PDB entry 8VBH | electron microscopy, 2.20 A resolution | chains B and F of the 3 polymer chains in the assembly

# Chain B
Protein: HIV-1 reverse transcriptase P51 subunit
From: Human immunodeficiency virus 1
UniProt: P03366 (POL_HV1B1); residues 1-428 here correspond to UniProt positions 600-1027 (UniProt number = residue number + 599)
Sequence (444 residues; each row starts with the number of its first residue; numbers below 1 keep their minus sign (Met-15 is residue -15)):
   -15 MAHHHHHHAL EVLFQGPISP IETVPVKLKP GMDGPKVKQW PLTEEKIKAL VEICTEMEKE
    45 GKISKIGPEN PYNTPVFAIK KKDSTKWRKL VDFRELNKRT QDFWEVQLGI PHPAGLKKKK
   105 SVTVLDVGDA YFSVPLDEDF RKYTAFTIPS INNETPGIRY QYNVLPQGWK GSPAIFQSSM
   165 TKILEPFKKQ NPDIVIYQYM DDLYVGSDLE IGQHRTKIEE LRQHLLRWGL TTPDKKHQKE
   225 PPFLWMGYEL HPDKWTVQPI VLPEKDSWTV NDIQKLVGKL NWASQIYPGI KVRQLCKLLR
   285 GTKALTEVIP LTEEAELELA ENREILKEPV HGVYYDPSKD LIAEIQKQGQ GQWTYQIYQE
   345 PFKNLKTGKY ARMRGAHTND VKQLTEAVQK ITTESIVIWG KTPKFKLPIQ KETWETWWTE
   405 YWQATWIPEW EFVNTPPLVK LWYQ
Not modelled in the structure: -15 to 6, 213-231
Differences from the reference sequence: expression tag (-15 to 0)

# Chain F
Molecule: 38-nt DNA strand
Sequence (38 nucleotides; each row starts with the number of its first residue; numbers below 1 keep their minus sign (DT-4 is residue -4)):
    -4 TAATTCCCCC CCTTCGGTGC TTTGCACCGA AGGGGGGG
Modified / non-standard residues: OMC (o2'-methylycytidine-5'-monophosphate) at position 2; OMC (o2'-methylycytidine-5'-monophosphate) at position 4
Small-molecule neighbours: 2'-deoxyadenosine 5'-triphosphate (DTP): DT0, DC1, DG33

# How chain B and chain F interact
Pairs across the interface (7; chain B residue first):
  Lys22(B) - OMC_4(F)  salt bridge to the phosphate
  Lys390(B) - DC15(F)  salt bridge to the phosphate
  Gln394(B) - DC23(F)  hydrogen bond to the phosphate
  Lys395(B) - DG24(F)  phosphate contact
  Asn418(B) - DC22(F)  phosphate contact
  Asn418(B) - DC23(F)  phosphate contact
  Leu422(B) - DT16(F)  phosphate contact

# Overview
Chain B and chain F each contribute 6 residues to their interface; the contacts include 1 hydrogen bond and 2
salt bridges. Polar pairs include Gln394(B)-DC23(F), Lys22(B)-OMC_4(F) and Lys390(B)-DC15(F). Ligands of chain
F: 2'-deoxyadenosine 5'-triphosphate.
Chain B is HIV-1 reverse transcriptase P51 subunit (Human immunodeficiency virus 1) and chain F is a 38-nt DNA
strand; the structure, Kinetic intermediate states of HIV-1 RT DNA synthesis captured by cryo-EM, was
determined by electron microscopy together with 8VB6, 8VB7, 8VB8, 8VB9, 8VBC, 8VBF, 8VBG and 8VBI from the
same study.
